Entry 4NBC (X-ray diffraction, 1.95 A resolution); this record covers chains A and D of the 6 polymer chains in the assembly.

== Chain A ==
Name: Terminal oxygenase component of carbazole
Notes: EC 1.14.12.22
UniProtKB: Q84II6 (Q84II6_JANS3); residues 1-384 here = UniProt positions 1-384
Amino-acid sequence (392 residues; numbered 1 to 392; the number before each row is that of its first residue):
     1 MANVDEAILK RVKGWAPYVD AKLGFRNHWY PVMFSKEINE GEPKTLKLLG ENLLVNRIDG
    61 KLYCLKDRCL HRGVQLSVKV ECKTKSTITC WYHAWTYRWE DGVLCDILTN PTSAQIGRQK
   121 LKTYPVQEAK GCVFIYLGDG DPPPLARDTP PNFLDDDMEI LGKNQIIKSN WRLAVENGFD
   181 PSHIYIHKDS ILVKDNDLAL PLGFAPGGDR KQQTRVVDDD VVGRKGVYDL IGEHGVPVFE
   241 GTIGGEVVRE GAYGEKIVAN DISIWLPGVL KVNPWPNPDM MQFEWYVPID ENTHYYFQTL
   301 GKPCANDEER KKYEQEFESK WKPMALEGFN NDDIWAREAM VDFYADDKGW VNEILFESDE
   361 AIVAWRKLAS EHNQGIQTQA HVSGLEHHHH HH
Not modelled in the structure: 1, 390-392
Sequence notes: engineered mutation Trp-275 (Phe in Q84II6); expression tag (385-392)
Bound ions: 2Fe-2S cluster Fe: Cys-69, His-71, Cys-90, His-93; Fe2+: His-183, His-187, Asp-333
Small-molecule neighbours: 2Fe-2S cluster (FES): Cys-69, His-71, Arg-72, Val-74, Cys-90, Tyr-92, His-93, Ala-94, Trp-95

== Chain D ==
Name: Ferredoxin CarAc
From: Pseudomonas resinovorans
Notes: EC 1.14.12.22
UniProtKB: Q8GI16 (CARAC_PSERE); numbering as in UniProt (aligned over 1-107)
Amino-acid sequence (115 residues; row label = number of the first residue in the row):
     1 MNQIWLKVCA ASDMQPGTIR RVNRVGAAPL AVYRVGDQFY ATEDTCTHGI ASLSEGTLDG
    61 DVIECPFHGG AFNVCTGMPA SSPCTVPLGV FEVEVKEGEV YVAGEKKLEH HHHHH
Not modelled in the structure: 1-3, 108-115
Sequence notes: expression tag (108-115)
Swiss-Prot annotation at these positions:
  - binding site ([2Fe-2S] cluster): Cys-46, His-48, Cys-65, His-68
Bound ions: 2Fe-2S cluster Fe: Cys-46, His-48, Cys-65, His-68
Small-molecule neighbours: 2Fe-2S cluster (FES): Cys-46, His-48, Gly-49, Ile-50, Ala-51, Cys-65, Phe-67, His-68, Gly-69, Gly-70, Pro-83, Cys-84

== Interface between chain A and chain D ==
Residue-residue contacts (29):
  Arg-11(A) / Pro-66(D)
  Arg-11(A) / Phe-67(D)
  Arg-11(A) / His-68(D)  hydrogen bond (side chain-backbone)
  Arg-11(A) / Gly-69(D)  hydrogen bond (side chain-backbone)
  Arg-11(A) / Gly-70(D)
  Arg-11(A) / Ser-82(D)  hydrogen bond (side chain-backbone)
  Arg-11(A) / Pro-83(D)
  Val-12(A) / Phe-67(D)
  Lys-13(A) / Glu-64(D)  salt bridge
  Lys-13(A) / Pro-66(D)  hydrogen bond (backbone-backbone)
  Gly-14(A) / Pro-66(D)  hydrogen bond (backbone-backbone)
  Trp-15(A) / Phe-67(D)  hydrophobic
  Trp-350(A) / His-68(D)
  Val-351(A) / His-48(D)
  Val-351(A) / His-68(D)
  Val-351(A) / Pro-83(D)
  Asn-352(A) / His-48(D)  hydrogen bond (backbone-side chain)
  Asn-352(A) / Pro-83(D)
  Glu-353(A) / His-48(D)  hydrogen bond (backbone-side chain)
  Glu-353(A) / His-68(D)  salt bridge
  Ile-354(A) / His-48(D)
  Leu-355(A) / His-48(D)
  Leu-355(A) / Gly-49(D)
  Leu-355(A) / Ile-50(D)
  Phe-356(A) / Ile-50(D)
  Glu-357(A) / Ile-50(D)
  Asp-359(A) / Ile-50(D)
  Glu-360(A) / Ile-50(D)
  Val-363(A) / Phe-67(D)  hydrophobic
Also at the interface, not in a pair above, chain A (17 interface residues in all): Lys-367
Also at the interface, not in a pair above, chain D (12 interface residues in all): Glu-55

== Summary ==
The interface between chain A and chain D involves 17 residues on one side and 12 on the other, with 7
hydrogen bonds and 2 salt bridges. Among the polar pairs are Lys-13(A)/Glu-64(D), Glu-353(A)/His-68(D) and
Arg-11(A)/His-68(D). Ligands of chain A: 2Fe-2S cluster.
Chain A is Terminal oxygenase component of carbazole and chain D is Ferredoxin CarAc (Pseudomonas
resinovorans); the structure, Oxygenase with Phe275 replaced by Trp and ferredoxin complex of carbazole
1,9a-dioxygenase (form1), was determined by X-ray diffraction together with 4NB8, 4NB9, 4NBA, 4NBB, 4NBD, 4NBE
and 3 further entries from the same study.
